7Q3L - chains C and A of the 9 polymer chains in the assembly; structure by electron microscopy, 2.21 A resolution.

== Chain C ==
Molecule: Splicing factor 3B subunit 3
Source organism: Homo sapiens
UniProtKB: Q15393 (SF3B3_HUMAN); residues 1-1217 here = UniProt positions 1-1217
Chain sequence (1217 residues; numbered 1 to 1217; the number before each row is that of its first residue):
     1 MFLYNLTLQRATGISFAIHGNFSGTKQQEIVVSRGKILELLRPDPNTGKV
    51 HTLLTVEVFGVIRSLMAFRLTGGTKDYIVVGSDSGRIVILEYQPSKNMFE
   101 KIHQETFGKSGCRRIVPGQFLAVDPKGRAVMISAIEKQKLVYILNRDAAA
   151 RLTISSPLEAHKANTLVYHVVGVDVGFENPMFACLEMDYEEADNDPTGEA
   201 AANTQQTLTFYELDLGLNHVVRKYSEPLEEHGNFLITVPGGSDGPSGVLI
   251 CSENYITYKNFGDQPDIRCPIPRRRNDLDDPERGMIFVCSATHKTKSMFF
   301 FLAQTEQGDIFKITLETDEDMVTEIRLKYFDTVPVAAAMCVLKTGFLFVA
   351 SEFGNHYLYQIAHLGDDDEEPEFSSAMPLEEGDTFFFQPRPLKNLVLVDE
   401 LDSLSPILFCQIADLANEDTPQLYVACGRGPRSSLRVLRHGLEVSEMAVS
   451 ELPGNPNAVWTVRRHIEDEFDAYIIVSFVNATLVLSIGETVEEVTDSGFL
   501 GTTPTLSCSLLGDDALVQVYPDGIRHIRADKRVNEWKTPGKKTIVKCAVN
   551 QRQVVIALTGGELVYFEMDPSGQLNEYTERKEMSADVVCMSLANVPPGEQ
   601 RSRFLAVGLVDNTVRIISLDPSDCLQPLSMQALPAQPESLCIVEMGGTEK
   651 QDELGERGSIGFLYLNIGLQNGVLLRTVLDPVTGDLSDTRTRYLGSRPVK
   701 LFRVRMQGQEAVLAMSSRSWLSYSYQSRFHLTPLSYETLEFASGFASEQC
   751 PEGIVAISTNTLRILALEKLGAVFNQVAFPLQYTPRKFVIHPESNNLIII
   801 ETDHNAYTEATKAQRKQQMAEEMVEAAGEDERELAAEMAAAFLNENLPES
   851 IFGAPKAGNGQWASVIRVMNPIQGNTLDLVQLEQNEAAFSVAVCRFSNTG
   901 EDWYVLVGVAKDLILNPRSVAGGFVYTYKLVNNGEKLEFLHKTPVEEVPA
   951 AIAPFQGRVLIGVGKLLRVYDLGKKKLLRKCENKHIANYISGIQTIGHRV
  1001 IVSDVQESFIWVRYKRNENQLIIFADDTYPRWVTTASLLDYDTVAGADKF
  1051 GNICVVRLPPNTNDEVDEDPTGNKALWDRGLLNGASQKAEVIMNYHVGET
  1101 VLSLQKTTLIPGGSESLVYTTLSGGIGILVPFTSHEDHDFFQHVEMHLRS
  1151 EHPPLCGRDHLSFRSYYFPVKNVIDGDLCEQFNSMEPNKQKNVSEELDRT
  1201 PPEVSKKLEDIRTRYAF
Not modelled in the structure: 530-532, 646-661, 682-683, 692-694, 827-830
Curated features (UniProtKB/Swiss-Prot):
  - region: Glu105 to Gln119 (Interaction with PHF5A, SF3B1 and SF3B5), Asn145 to Tyr168 (Interaction with PHF5A, SF3B1 and SF3B5), Asp193 to His231 (Interaction with SF3B1 and SF3B5), Arg786 to His804 (Interaction with SF3B1 and SF3B5), Thr1028 to Lys1049 (Interaction with SF3B1), Thr1100 to Ser1123 (Interaction with SF3B5)
  - site: Gly284 (Interaction with SF3B5), Glu306 (Interaction with SF3B5), Glu352 (Interaction with SF3B5), Arg429 (Interaction with SF3B5), Asn916 (Interaction with SF3B5), Asn988 (Interaction with SF3B1), Lys1171 (Interaction with SF3B1)
  - modified residue: Ser156 (Phosphoserine), Thr1200 (Phosphothreonine)

== Chain A ==
Molecule: Splicing factor 3B subunit 1
Source organism: Homo sapiens
UniProtKB: O75533 (SF3B1_HUMAN); residue numbers follow UniProt; this construct covers 1-1304
Chain sequence (1304 residues; numbered 1 to 1304; the number before each row is that of its first residue):
     1 MAKIAKTHEDIEAQIREIQGKKAALDEAQGVGLDSTGYYDQEIYGGSDSR
    51 FAGYVTSIAATELEDDDDDYSSSTSLLGQKKPGYHAPVALLNDIPQSTEQ
   101 YDPFAEHRPPKIADREDEYKKHRRTMIISPERLDPFADGGKTPDPKMNAR
   151 TYMDVMREQHLTKEEREIRQQLAEKAKAGELKVVNGAAASQPPSKRKRRW
   201 DQTADQTPGATPKKLSSWDQAETPGHTPSLRWDETPGRAKGSETPGATPG
   251 SKIWDPTPSHTPAGAATPGRGDTPGHATPGHGGATSSARKNRWDETPKTE
   301 RDTPGHGSGWAETPRTDRGGDSIGETPTPGASKRKSRWDETPASQMGGST
   351 PVLTPGKTPIGTPAMNMATPTPGHIMSMTPEQLQAWRWEREIDERNRPLS
   401 DEELDAMFPEGYKVLPPPAGYVPIRTPARKLTATPTPLGGMTGFHMQTED
   451 RTMKSVNDQPSGNLPFLKPDDIQYFDKLLVDVDESTLSPEEQKERKIMKL
   501 LLKIKNGTPPMRKAALRQITDKAREFGAGPLFNQILPLLMSPTLEDQERH
   551 LLVKVIDRILYKLDDLVRPYVHKILVVIEPLLIDEDYYARVEGREIISNL
   601 AKAAGLATMISTMRPDIDNMDEYVRNTTARAFAVVASALGIPSLLPFLKA
   651 VCKSKKSWQARHTGIKIVQQIAILMGCAILPHLRSLVEIIEHGLVDEQQK
   701 VRTISALAIAALAEAATPYGIESFDSVLKPLWKGIRQHRGKGLAAFLKAI
   751 GYLIPLMDAEYANYYTREVMLILIREFQSPDEEMKKIVLKVVKQCCGTDG
   801 VEANYIKTEILPPFFKHFWQHRMALDRRNYRQLVDTTVELANKVGAAEII
   851 SRIVDDLKDEAEQYRKMVMETIEKIMGNLGAADIDHKLEEQLIDGILYAF
   901 QEQTTEDSVMLNGFGTVVNALGKRVKPYLPQICGTVLWRLNNKSAKVRQQ
   951 AADLISRTAVVMKTCQEEKLMGHLGVVLYEYLGEEYPEVLGSILGALKAI
  1001 VNVIGMHKMTPPIKDLLPRLTPILKNRHEKVQENCIDLVGRIADRGAEYV
  1051 SAREWMRICFELLELLKAHKKAIRRATVNTFGYIAKAIGPHDVLATLLNN
  1101 LKVQERQNRVCTTVAIAIVAETCSPFTVLPALMNEYRVPELNVQNGVLKS
  1151 LSFLFEYIGEMGKDYIYAVTPLLEDALMDRDLVHRQTASAVVQHMSLGVY
  1201 GFGCEDSLNHLLNYVWPNVFETSPHVIQAVMGALEGLRVAIGPCRMLQYC
  1251 LQGLFHPARKVRDVYWKIYNSIYIGSQDALIAHYPRIYNDDKNTYIRYEL
  1301 DYIL
Not modelled in the structure: 1-490
Curated features (UniProtKB/Swiss-Prot):
  - region: Gly529 to Arg568 (Interaction with SF3B14), Gln547 to His550 (Interaction with PHF5A), Glu1156, Tyr1157 (Interaction with PHF5A)
  - site: Pro469 (Interaction with RNA), Tyr587 (Interaction with RNA), Glu592 (Interaction with PHF5A), Lys602 (Interaction with SF3B3), Cys677 (Interaction with SF3B3), Cys1035 (Interaction with RNA), Tyr1049 (Interaction with RNA), Leu1141 (Interaction with RNA), Glu1205 (Interaction with SF3B3)
  - modified residue: Thr125 (Phosphothreonine), Ser129 (Phosphoserine), Lys141 (N6-acetyllysine), Thr142 (Phosphothreonine), Arg157 (Citrulline), Ser194 (Phosphoserine), Thr203 (Phosphothreonine), Thr207 (Phosphothreonine), Thr211 (Phosphothreonine), Lys214 (N6-acetyllysine), Thr223 (Phosphothreonine), Thr227 (Phosphothreonine), Ser229 (Phosphoserine), Thr235 (Phosphothreonine), Thr244 (Phosphothreonine), Thr248 (Phosphothreonine), Thr257 (Phosphothreonine), Thr261 (Phosphothreonine), Thr267 (Phosphothreonine), Thr273 (Phosphothreonine) and 22 more in UniProt
  - cross-link (Glycyl lysine isopeptide (Lys-Gly)): Lys214 (interchain with G-Cter in SUMO2), Lys413 (interchain with G-Cter in SUMO1), Lys430 (interchain with G-Cter in SUMO2)

== Chain C / chain A interface ==
Pairs across the interface - 84 pairs, chain C then chain A:
  Thr71(C) with Leu680(A); Pro681(A)
  Gly72(C) with Leu680(A); Tyr719(A)
  Gly73(C) with Tyr719(A)
  Lys109(C) with Ile1274(A)
  Gly111(C) with Asp1278(A)
  Cys112(C) with Asp1278(A), hydrogen bond (backbone-side chain)
  Arg113(C) with Ile1274(A), hydrogen bond (side chain-backbone); Gly1275(A), hydrogen bond (side chain-backbone); Ser1276(A); Gln1277(A)
  Arg114(C) with Gln1277(A), hydrogen bond (backbone-side chain)
  Asn145(C) with Cys677(A), hydrogen bond
  Arg146(C) with Cys677(A), hydrogen bond (backbone-side chain); Leu680(A); Ala716(A), hydrogen bond (side chain-backbone); Thr717(A), hydrogen bond (side chain-backbone); Pro718(A); Tyr719(A)
  Ala148(C) with Thr717(A); Pro718(A)
  Phe177(C) with Pro681(A), hydrophobic; His682(A)
  Pro196(C) with Lys1292(A), hydrogen bond (backbone-side chain)
  Asp214(C) with Lys602(A), salt bridge
  Leu217(C) with Glu595(A); Ser598(A); Asn599(A); Lys602(A)
  Arg786(C) with Ile1303(A); Leu1304(A)
  Leu915(C) with Tyr1298(A); Tyr1302(A)
  Asn916(C) with Tyr1298(A); Glu1299(A), hydrogen bond; Tyr1302(A), hydrogen bond
  Pro917(C) with Tyr1298(A), hydrophobic
  Arg918(C) with Tyr1298(A)
  Asn988(C) with Arg1286(A), hydrogen bond; Tyr1288(A)
  Tyr989(C) with Ile1303(A), hydrophobic
  Val1005(C) with Arg1286(A)
  Gln1006(C) with Tyr1284(A), hydrogen bond (side chain-backbone); Pro1285(A); Arg1286(A), hydrogen bond
  Thr1028(C) with Arg1245(A), hydrogen bond (backbone-side chain); Gln1248(A), hydrogen bond (backbone-side chain)
  Tyr1029(C) with Cys1244(A), hydrophobic; Arg1245(A), hydrogen bond; Gln1248(A)
  Pro1030(C) with Cys1244(A); Gln1248(A); His1283(A)
  Trp1032(C) with Ala1282(A), hydrogen bond (side chain-backbone); Arg1286(A); Arg1297(A); Leu1300(A); Asp1301(A)
  Lys1049(C) with Leu1300(A), hydrogen bond (side chain-backbone); Tyr1302(A), hydrogen bond (side chain-backbone)
  Phe1050(C) with Ile1281(A), hydrophobic; Ala1282(A), hydrophobic; Leu1300(A), hydrophobic
  Leu1102(C) with Leu1304(A), hydrophobic
  Gln1142(C) with Lys1163(A), hydrogen bond; Phe1202(A)
  Met1146(C) with Phe1202(A), hydrophobic
  Leu1161(C) with Tyr1200(A), hydrophobic
  Ser1162(C) with Tyr1200(A)
  Ser1165(C) with Tyr1200(A)
  Tyr1166(C) with Asp1278(A), hydrogen bond; Ala1279(A)
  Tyr1167(C) with Asp1278(A); Ala1279(A); Ala1282(A), hydrophobic; His1283(A), hydrogen bond (backbone-side chain)
  Phe1168(C) with His1283(A)
  Pro1169(C) with Val1239(A); Ala1240(A); Ile1241(A); Gly1242(A)
  Val1170(C) with Gly1201(A)
  Lys1171(C) with Glu1205(A), salt bridge
Interface residues without a listed pair, chain C (49 interface residues in all): Ala150, Glu178, Asn179, Gly216, Leu408, Ser991, Leu1122
Interface residues without a listed pair, chain A (52 interface residues in all): Ala638, Pro642, Ala715, Gly1203, Pro1243, Tyr1273

== In short ==
Chain C and chain A form an interface of 49 and 52 residues respectively, with 23 hydrogen bonds and 2 salt
bridges. Polar pairs include Asp214(C)-Lys602(A), Lys1171(C)-Glu1205(A) and Cys112(C)-Asp1278(A).
Chain C is Splicing factor 3B subunit 3 and chain A is Splicing factor 3B subunit 1, both from Homo sapiens;
the structure, Human 17S U2 snRNP 5' domain, was determined by electron microscopy (same publication as 7Q4O
and 7Q4P).
